Entry 6H8S (X-ray diffraction, 1.77 A resolution); this record covers chain A.

[Chain A]
Protein: Tyrosine-protein phosphatase non-receptor type 5
From: Mus musculus
Notes: EC 3.1.3.48
UniProtKB: P54830 (PTN5_MOUSE); residues 244-539 here = UniProt positions 244-539
Chain sequence (301 residues; each row starts with the number of its first residue):
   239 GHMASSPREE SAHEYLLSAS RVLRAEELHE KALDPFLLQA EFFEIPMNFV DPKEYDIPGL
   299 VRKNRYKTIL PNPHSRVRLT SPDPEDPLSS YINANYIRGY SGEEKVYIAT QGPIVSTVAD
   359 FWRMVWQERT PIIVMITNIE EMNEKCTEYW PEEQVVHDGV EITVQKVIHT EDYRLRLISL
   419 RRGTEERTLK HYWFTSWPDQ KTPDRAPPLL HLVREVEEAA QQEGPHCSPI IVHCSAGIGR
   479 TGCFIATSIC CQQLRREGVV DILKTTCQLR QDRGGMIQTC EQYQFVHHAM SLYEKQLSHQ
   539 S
Disordered / not traced: 239-248
Differences from the reference sequence: expression tag (239-243); conflict Thr-426 (Ser in P54830), His-537 (Leu in P54830)
Swiss-Prot annotation at these positions:
  - active site: Cys-472 (Phosphocysteine intermediate)
  - binding site (substrate): Asp-437, Cys-472 to Arg-478, Gln-516
  - modified residue: Ser-244 (Phosphoserine)
Small-molecule neighbours: BI-0314 (FSZ; 1-[3-piperidin-4-yl-5-(trifluoromethyl)phenyl]guanidine): Glu-341, Val-344, Tyr-345, Val-454, Glu-455, Ala-458, Gln-459, Cys-465, Ile-468, Ser-486, Gln-490

[Overview]
Ligands of chain A: BI-0314. UniProt lists active-site residue Cys-472 and 9 substrate-binding residues.
Chain A is Tyrosine-protein phosphatase non-receptor type 5 (Mus musculus); the structure, Crystal structure
of the mouse protein tyrosine phosphatase PTPN5 (step) in complex with compound bi-0314, was determined by
X-ray diffraction (same publication as 6H8R).
